5ZQG - chains A and C of the 3 polymer chains in the assembly; structure by X-ray diffraction, 1.60 A resolution.

== Chain A ==
Molecule: Non-structural protein
Source organism: Porcine epidemic diarrhea virus
UniProt: R4JK63 (R4JK63_9ALPC); residues 1-299 here correspond to UniProt positions 2998-3296 (UniProt number = residue number + 2997)
Amino-acid sequence (308 residues; row label = number of the first residue in the row; numbering starts at 0):
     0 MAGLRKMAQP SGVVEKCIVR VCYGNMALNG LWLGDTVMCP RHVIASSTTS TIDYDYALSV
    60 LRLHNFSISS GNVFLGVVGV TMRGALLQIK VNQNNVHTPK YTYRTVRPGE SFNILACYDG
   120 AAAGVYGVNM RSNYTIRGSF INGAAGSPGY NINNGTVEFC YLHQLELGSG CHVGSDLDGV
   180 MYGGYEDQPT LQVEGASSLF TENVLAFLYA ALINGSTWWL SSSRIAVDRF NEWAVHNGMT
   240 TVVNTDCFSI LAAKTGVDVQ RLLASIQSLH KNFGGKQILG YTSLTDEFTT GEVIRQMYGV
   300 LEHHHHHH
Not modelled in the structure: 0, 45-50, 299-307
Differences from the reference sequence: expression tag (0, 300-307); engineered mutation Ala144 (Cys3141 in R4JK63)

== Chain C ==
Molecule: Peptide leu-ala-gln-leu-gln-val-ala
Amino-acid sequence (11 residues; row label = number of the first residue in the row; numbering starts at 0):
     0 KLAQLQVAYH Q
Not modelled in the structure: 0, 8-10

== How chain A and chain C interact ==
Contacting residue pairs (35):
  Asn24(A) - Ala7(C)
  Met25(A) - Val6(C)  hydrophobic
  Met25(A) - Ala7(C)
  Ala26(A) - Val6(C)
  Ala26(A) - Ala7(C)  hydrogen bond (backbone-backbone)
  Leu27(A) - Val6(C)  hydrophobic
  His41(A) - Leu4(C)
  His41(A) - Gln5(C)
  His41(A) - Val6(C)
  Phe139(A) - Gln5(C)
  Ile140(A) - Gln5(C)  hydrogen bond (backbone-side chain)
  Gly142(A) - Gln5(C)  hydrogen bond (backbone-backbone)
  Gly142(A) - Val6(C)
  Gly142(A) - Ala7(C)
  Ala143(A) - Gln5(C)  hydrogen bond (backbone-backbone)
  Ala144(A) - Gln5(C)  hydrogen bond (backbone-backbone)
  Ala144(A) - Val6(C)
  His162(A) - Gln5(C)  hydrogen bond
  Gln163(A) - Leu4(C)
  Gln163(A) - Gln5(C)  hydrogen bond (backbone-backbone)
  Leu164(A) - Gln3(C)
  Leu164(A) - Leu4(C)  hydrophobic
  Leu164(A) - Gln5(C)
  Glu165(A) - Ala2(C)
  Glu165(A) - Gln3(C)  hydrogen bond (backbone-backbone)
  Glu165(A) - Gln5(C)
  His171(A) - Gln5(C)
  Asp186(A) - Leu4(C)
  Gln187(A) - Ala2(C)
  Gln187(A) - Leu4(C)
  Pro188(A) - Ala2(C)
  Thr189(A) - Leu1(C)
  Thr189(A) - Ala2(C)  hydrogen bond (backbone-backbone)
  Leu190(A) - Leu1(C)
  Gln191(A) - Ala2(C)
Other interface residues (no listed pair), chain A (25 interface residues in all): Tyr53, Asn141, Leu166, Gly167

== In short ==
The interface between chain A and chain C involves 25 residues on one side and 7 on the other, with 9 hydrogen
bonds. Among the polar pairs are Ile140(A)-Gln5(C), His162(A)-Gln5(C) and Ala26(A)-Ala7(C).
Chain A is Non-structural protein (Porcine epidemic diarrhea virus) and chain C is Peptide
leu-ala-gln-leu-gln-val-ala; the structure, Complex structure of PEDV 3CLpro mutant (C144A) with NEMO-231
peptite substrate, was determined by X-ray diffraction.
